PDB entry 6J7W | X-ray diffraction, 2.60 A resolution | chains A and C

[Chain A]
Molecule: UniAb
Organism: Homo sapiens
Chain sequence (118 residues; numbered 1 to 118; the number before each row is that of its first residue):
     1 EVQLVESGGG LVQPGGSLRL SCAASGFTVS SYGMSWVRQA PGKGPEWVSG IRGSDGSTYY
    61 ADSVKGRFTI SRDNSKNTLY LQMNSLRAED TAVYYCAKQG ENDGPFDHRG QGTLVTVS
Disulfide bonds: Cys22-Cys96

[Chain C]
Molecule: Tumor necrosis factor receptor superfamily member 17
Organism: Homo sapiens
UniProt: Q02223 (TNR17_HUMAN); residues 5-43 here correspond to UniProt positions 6-44 (UniProt number = residue number + 1)
Chain sequence (39 residues; each row starts with the number of its first residue):
     5 GQCSQNEYFD SLLHACIPCQ LRCSSNTPPL TCQRYCNAS
Disulfide bonds: Cys7-Cys20, Cys23-Cys36, Cys27-Cys40

[How chain A and chain C interact]
Pairs across the interface (30):
  Pro45(A) - Leu17(C)
  Pro45(A) - His18(C)
  Pro45(A) - Ala19(C)
  Trp47(A) - Cys20(C)
  Trp47(A) - Ile21(C)
  Trp47(A) - Pro22(C)
  Trp47(A) - Leu25(C)
  Arg52(A) - Gln24(C)  hydrogen bond (side chain-backbone)
  Arg52(A) - Leu25(C)
  Ser54(A) - Ser28(C)  hydrogen bond
  Tyr59(A) - Gln24(C)
  Tyr59(A) - Leu25(C)  hydrophobic
  Ala97(A) - Leu17(C)  hydrophobic
  Gln99(A) - Leu25(C)  hydrogen bond (side chain-backbone)
  Gln99(A) - Arg26(C)
  Asn102(A) - Ser29(C)  hydrogen bond (backbone-side chain)
  Asp103(A) - Leu25(C)
  Asp103(A) - Arg26(C)  hydrogen bond (backbone-side chain)
  Asp103(A) - Ser28(C)  hydrogen bond
  Asp103(A) - Ser29(C)
  Gly104(A) - Arg26(C)
  Pro105(A) - Arg26(C)
  Phe106(A) - Tyr12(C)
  Phe106(A) - Asp14(C)
  Phe106(A) - Leu16(C)
  Phe106(A) - Leu17(C)  hydrophobic
  Phe106(A) - Ile21(C)  hydrophobic
  Asp107(A) - Leu16(C)
  His108(A) - Leu16(C)
  Arg109(A) - Leu17(C)
Interface residues without a listed pair, chain A (19 interface residues in all): Ser35, Val37, Glu46, Ile51

[Summary]
The interface between chain A and chain C involves 19 residues on one side and 14 on the other; the contacts
include 6 hydrogen bonds. Polar contacts include Arg52(A)-Gln24(C), Ser54(A)-Ser28(C) and Gln99(A)-Leu25(C).
Here chain A is UniAb and chain C is Tumor necrosis factor receptor superfamily member 17, both from Homo
sapiens. Entry 6J7W (Crystal Structure of Human BCMA in complex with UniAb(TM) VH) was determined by X-ray
diffraction.
